PDB entry 5EX3 | X-ray diffraction, 2.41 A resolution | chains A and D

Chain A:
Molecule: Histone-lysine N-methyltransferase SMYD3
Organism: Homo sapiens
Notes: EC 2.1.1.43
UniProt: Q9H7B4 (SMYD3_HUMAN); residues 1-428 here = UniProt positions 1-428
Sequence (436 residues; numbered -7 to 428; the number before each row is that of its first residue; numbers below 1 keep their minus sign (Gly-7 is residue -7)):
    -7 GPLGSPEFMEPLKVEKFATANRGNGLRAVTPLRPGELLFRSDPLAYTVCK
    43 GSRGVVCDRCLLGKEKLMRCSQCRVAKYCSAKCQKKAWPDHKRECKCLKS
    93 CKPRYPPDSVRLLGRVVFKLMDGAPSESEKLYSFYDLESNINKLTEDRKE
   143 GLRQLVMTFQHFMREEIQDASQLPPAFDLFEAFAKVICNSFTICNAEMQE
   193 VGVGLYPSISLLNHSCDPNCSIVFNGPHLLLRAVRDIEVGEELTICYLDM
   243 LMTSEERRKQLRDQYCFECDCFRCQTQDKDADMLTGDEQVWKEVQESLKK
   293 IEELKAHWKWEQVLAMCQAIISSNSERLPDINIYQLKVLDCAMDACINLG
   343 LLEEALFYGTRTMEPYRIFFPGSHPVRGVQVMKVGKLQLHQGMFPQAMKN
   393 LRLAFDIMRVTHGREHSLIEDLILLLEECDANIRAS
Unresolved in the structure: -7 to 0
Construct notes: expression tag (-7 to 0); engineered mutation Asn13 (Lys in Q9H7B4), Arg140 (Lys in Q9H7B4)
Bound ions: Zn2+ site 1: Cys49, Cys52, Cys71, Cys75; Zn2+ site 2: Cys62, Cys65, His83, Cys87; Zn2+ site 3: Cys208, Cys261, Cys263, Cys266
Residues lining bound ligands: S-adenosylhomocysteine (SAH): Arg14, Gly15, Asn16, Tyr124, Glu130, Asn132, Cys180, Asn181, Ser202, Leu203, Leu204, Asn205, His206, Tyr239, Tyr257, Phe259, Glu260
UniProt features mapped onto this chain:
  - zinc finger: Cys49 to Cys87 (MYND-type)
  - binding site (S-adenosyl-L-methionine): Arg14 to Asn16, Tyr124, Asn132, Asn181, Asn205, His206, Tyr239, Phe259
  - binding site (Zn(2+)): Cys49, Cys52, Cys62, Cys65, Cys71, Cys75, His83, Cys87
  - modified residue: Met1 (N-acetylmethionine), Thr22 (Phosphothreonine)
Reported in the primary citation:
  - conformationally variable residues (side-chain flip): Glu192, Asp241
  - specificity-determining residues: Ile179, Val195
  - mutagenesis - I179A, V195A, V195T (5-fold): decreased catalytic activity
  - mutagenesis - S101A (2-fold), S182A (2-fold): increased catalytic activity

Chain D:
Molecule: VEGFR1 peptide
Sequence (9 residues; each row starts with the number of its first residue):
   827 LKLGKSLGR
Unresolved in the structure: 827, 835
Modified / non-standard residues: Lys831 (N-dimethyl-lysine; MLY)
Reported in the primary citation:
  - post-translational modification sites: Lys831

Interface between chain A and chain D:
Residue-residue contacts (33; chain A residue first):
  Ser101(A) - Leu829(D)
  Val178(A) - Leu829(D)
  Cys180(A) - Lys831(D)
  Asn181(A) - Lys831(D)
  Ser182(A) - Leu829(D)
  Ser182(A) - Gly830(D)  hydrogen bond (side chain-backbone)
  Ser182(A) - Lys831(D)  hydrogen bond (backbone-backbone)
  Phe183(A) - Lys831(D)
  Thr184(A) - Leu829(D)
  Thr184(A) - Gly830(D)
  Thr184(A) - Lys831(D)  hydrogen bond (backbone-backbone)
  Thr184(A) - Leu833(D)
  Cys186(A) - Leu833(D)  hydrophobic
  Met190(A) - Leu833(D)  hydrophobic
  Glu192(A) - Lys828(D)  salt bridge
  Val195(A) - Leu829(D)  hydrophobic
  Ser202(A) - Lys831(D)
  Ile214(A) - Leu833(D)  hydrophobic
  Phe216(A) - Leu833(D)  hydrophobic
  Cys238(A) - Ser832(D)
  Tyr239(A) - Lys831(D)
  Tyr239(A) - Ser832(D)  hydrogen bond (backbone-backbone)
  Leu240(A) - Ser832(D)
  Asp241(A) - Ser832(D)  hydrogen bond
  Asp241(A) - Gly834(D)
  Met242(A) - Gly834(D)
  Gln256(A) - Lys828(D)
  Gln256(A) - Gly830(D)
  Tyr257(A) - Lys831(D)
  His366(A) - Leu833(D)  hydrogen bond (side chain-backbone)
  His366(A) - Gly834(D)
  Val368(A) - Leu833(D)
  Val368(A) - Gly834(D)
Also at the interface, not in a pair above, chain A (28 interface residues in all): Asp100, Ile179, Leu204, Phe362, Pro367
Interface features reported in the paper:
  - residue pairs: Val178(A)-Leu829(D) (hydrophobic contact), Ile179(A)-Leu829(D) (hydrophobic contact), Phe183(A)-Lys831(D) (hydrophobic contact), Glu192(A)-Lys828(D), Val195(A)-Leu829(D) (hydrophobic contact), Tyr239(A)-Lys831(D) (hydrophobic contact), Asp241(A)-Ser832(D), Tyr257(A)-Lys831(D) (hydrophobic contact)

In short:
Chain A and chain D form an interface of 28 and 7 residues respectively, with 6 hydrogen bonds and 1 salt
bridge. Polar pairs include Glu192(A)-Lys828(D), Ser182(A)-Gly830(D) and Asp241(A)-Ser832(D). The authors
report hydrophobic contacts between Val178(A) and Leu829(D), Ile179(A) and Leu829(D) and Phe183(A) and
Lys831(D) among others; contacts between Glu192(A) and Lys828(D) and Asp241(A) and Ser832(D). From the paper:
I179A, V195A and V195T of chain A reduce catalytic activity; specificity determinants Ile179(A) and Val195(A);
5 substitutions were tested in all.
Chain A is Histone-lysine N-methyltransferase SMYD3 (Homo sapiens) and chain D is VEGFR1 peptide; the
structure, Crystal structure of human SMYD3 in complex with a VEGFR1 peptide, was determined by X-ray
diffraction (same publication as 5EX0).
